Entry 9MIP (electron microscopy, 3.40 A resolution); this record covers chains B and C of the 3 polymer chains in the assembly.

# Chain B
Protein: Serine/threonine-protein phosphatase 2A 56 kDa regulatory subunit gamma isoform
Source organism: Homo sapiens
Reference sequence: Q13362 (2A5G_HUMAN); residue numbers follow UniProt; this construct covers 1-524
Sequence (524 residues; each row starts with the number of its first residue):
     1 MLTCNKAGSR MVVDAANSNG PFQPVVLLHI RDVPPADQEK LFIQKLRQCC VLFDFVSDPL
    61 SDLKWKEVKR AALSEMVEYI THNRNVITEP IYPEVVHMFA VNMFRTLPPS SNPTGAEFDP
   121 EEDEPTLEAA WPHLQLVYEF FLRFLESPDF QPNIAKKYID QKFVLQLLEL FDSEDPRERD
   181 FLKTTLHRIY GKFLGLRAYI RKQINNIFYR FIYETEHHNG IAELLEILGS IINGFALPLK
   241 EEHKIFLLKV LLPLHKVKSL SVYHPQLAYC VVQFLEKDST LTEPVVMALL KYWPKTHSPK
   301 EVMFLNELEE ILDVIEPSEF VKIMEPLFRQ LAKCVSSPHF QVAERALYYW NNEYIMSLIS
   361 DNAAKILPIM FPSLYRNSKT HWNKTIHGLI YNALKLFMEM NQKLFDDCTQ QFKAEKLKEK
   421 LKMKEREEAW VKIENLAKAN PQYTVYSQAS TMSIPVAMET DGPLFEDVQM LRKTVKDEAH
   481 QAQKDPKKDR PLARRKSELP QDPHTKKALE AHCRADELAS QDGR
Unresolved in the structure: 1-20, 450-524

# Chain C
Protein: Serine/threonine-protein phosphatase 2A catalytic subunit alpha isoform
Source organism: Homo sapiens
Notes: EC 3.1.3.16
Reference sequence: P67775 (PP2AA_HUMAN); residue numbers follow UniProt; this construct covers 1-309
Sequence (309 residues; numbered 1 to 309; the number before each row is that of its first residue):
     1 MDEKVFTKEL DQWIEQLNEC KQLSESQVKS LCEKAKEILT KESNVQEVRC PVTVCGDVHG
    61 QFHDLMELFR IGGKSPDTNY LFMGDYVDRG YYSVETVTLL VALKVRYRER ITILRGNHES
   121 RQITQVYGFY DECLRKYGNA NVWKYFTDLF DYLPLTALVD GQIFCLHGGL SPSIDTLDHI
   181 RALDRLQEVP HEGPMCDLLW SDPDDRGGWG ISPRGAGYTF GQDISETFNH ANGLTLVSRA
   241 HQLVMEGYNW CHDRNVVTIF SAPNYCYRCG NQAAIMELDD TLKYSFLQFD PAPRRGEPHV
   301 TRRTPDYFL
Unresolved in the structure: 1, 296-303
Metal / ion sites: Mn2+ site 1: Asp57, His59, Asp85; Mn2+ site 2: Asp85, Asn117, His167, His241
Curated features (UniProtKB/Swiss-Prot):
  - active site: His118 (Proton donor)
  - binding site (Mn(2+)): Asp57, His59, Asp85, Asn117, His167, His241
  - binding site (Zn(2+)): Asp57, His59, Asp85
  - binding site (Fe(3+)): Asp85, Asn117, His167, His241
  - modified residue: Tyr307 (Phosphotyrosine), Leu309 (Leucine methyl ester)
  - natural variant: Gly60 (G60V: In HJS3; uncertain significance), Asp88 (D88G: In HJS3), Gln122 (Q122H: In HJS3), Gln125 to Leu309 (deletion: In HJS3), Tyr127 (Y127C: In HJS3), Asp131 (D131H: In HJS3), His191 (H191R: In HJS3), Arg214 to Leu309 (deletion: In HJS3), Asp223 (D223H: In HJS3; D223V: In HJS3), Tyr265 (Y265C: In HJS3), Phe308 (F308FF: In HJS3)
  - mutagenesis: Asp85 (D85N: Loss of phosphatase activity), Leu309 (L309A: Loss of binding to PP2A B-alpha regulatory subunit)

# How chain B and chain C interact
Contacting residue pairs (30; chain B residue first):
  Asn112(B) - Arg268(C)  hydrogen bond (backbone-side chain)
  Pro113(B) - Arg268(C)
  Phe118(B) - Tyr267(C)  hydrophobic
  Glu122(B) - Cys266(C)  hydrogen bond
  Glu122(B) - Arg268(C)
  Asp123(B) - Arg268(C)  salt bridge
  Glu124(B) - Arg268(C)
  Lys256(B) - Tyr307(C)
  Lys291(B) - Tyr307(C)
  Tyr292(B) - Tyr307(C)
  Trp293(B) - Tyr307(C)
  Lys295(B) - Leu134(C)
  Lys295(B) - Asp306(C)  hydrogen bond (backbone-backbone)
  Thr296(B) - Asp131(C)
  Thr296(B) - Leu134(C)
  Thr296(B) - Arg135(C)
  Thr296(B) - Asp306(C)
  His297(B) - Asp131(C)  salt bridge
  His297(B) - Asp306(C)
  Pro299(B) - Asp131(C)
  Lys300(B) - Asp306(C)  salt bridge
  Pro338(B) - Gln125(C)
  Pro338(B) - Tyr130(C)
  His339(B) - Gln125(C)
  His339(B) - Tyr130(C)
  Phe340(B) - Gln125(C)  hydrogen bond (backbone-side chain)
  Gln341(B) - Val126(C)
  Trp382(B) - Arg121(C)
  Trp382(B) - Gln122(C)
  Trp382(B) - Trp143(C)
Also at the interface, not in a pair above, chain B (23 interface residues in all): Pro294, Ser298, Ser337
Also at the interface, not in a pair above, chain C (15 interface residues in all): Ala140

# Summary
The interface between chain B and chain C involves 23 residues on one side and 15 on the other, with 4
hydrogen bonds and 3 salt bridges. Among the polar pairs are Asp123(B)-Arg268(C), His297(B)-Asp131(C) and
Lys300(B)-Asp306(C).
Chain B is Serine/threonine-protein phosphatase 2A 56 kDa regulatory subunit gamma isoform and chain C is
Serine/threonine-protein phosphatase 2A catalytic subunit alpha isoform, both from Homo sapiens; the
structure, CryoEM structure of the Protein Phasphatase 2A (Aalpha-B56gamma-Calpha) holoenzyme complex, was
determined by electron microscopy, deposited together with 9MF5.
